2YDS - chains A and T; structure by X-ray diffraction, 2.55 A resolution.

Chain A:
Name: O-glcnacase nagj
Organism: Clostridium perfringens
Notes: EC 3.2.1.169
UniProt: Q0TR53 (OGA_CLOP1); residues 31-618 here = UniProt positions 31-618
Chain sequence (590 residues; each row starts with the number of its first residue):
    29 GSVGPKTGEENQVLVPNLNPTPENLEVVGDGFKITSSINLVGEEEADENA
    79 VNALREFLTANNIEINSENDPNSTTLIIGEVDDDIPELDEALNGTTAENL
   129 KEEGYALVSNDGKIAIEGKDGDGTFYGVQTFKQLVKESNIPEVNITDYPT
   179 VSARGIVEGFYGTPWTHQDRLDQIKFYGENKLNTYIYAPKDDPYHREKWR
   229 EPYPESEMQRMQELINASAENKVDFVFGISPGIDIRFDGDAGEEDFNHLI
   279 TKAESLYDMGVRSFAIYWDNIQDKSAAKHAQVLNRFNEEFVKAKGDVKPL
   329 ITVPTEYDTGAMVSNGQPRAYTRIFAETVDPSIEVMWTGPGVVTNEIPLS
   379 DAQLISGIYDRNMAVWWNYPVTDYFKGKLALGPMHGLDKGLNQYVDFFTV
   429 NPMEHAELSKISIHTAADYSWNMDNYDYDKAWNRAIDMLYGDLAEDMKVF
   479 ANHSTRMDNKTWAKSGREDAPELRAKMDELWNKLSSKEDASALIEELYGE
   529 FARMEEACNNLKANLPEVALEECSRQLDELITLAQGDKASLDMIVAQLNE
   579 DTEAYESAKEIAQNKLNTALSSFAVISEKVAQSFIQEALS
Not modelled in the structure: 29-38, 618
Construct notes: expression tag (29-30); engineered mutation N298 (Asp in Q0TR53); conflict D388 (Asn in Q0TR53)
Swiss-Prot annotation at these positions:
  - binding site (a protein): G187, K218, D297, Y335, W394 to N396, D401, N429
  - mutagenesis: D297 (D297A: 99% decrease in activity for 4MU-NAG), Y335 (Y335F: Strongly decreases affinity for 4MU-NAG. 99% decrease in activity for 4MU-NAG), N390 (N390A: No change in activity for 4MU-NAG), N396 (N396A: Strongly decreases affinity for 4MU-NAG. 99% decrease in activity for 4MU-NAG), D401 (D401A: Strongly decreases affinity for 4MU-NAG. 99% decrease in activity for 4MU-NAG), W490 (W490A: Strongly decreases affinity for 4MU-NAG. 97% decrease in activity for 4MU-NAG)
Metal / ion sites: Cd2+ site 1: E51, N450, D452; Cd2+ site 2: E54, D266, K306; Cd2+ site 3: D58, E272; Cd2+ site 4: L68, E71; Cd2+ site 5: E73, E108, D111; Cd2+ site 6: D112, E550; Cd2+ site 7: D117, E145, E545; Cd2+ site 8: D139, D268; Cd2+ site 9 near E170 (its only coordinating residue here); Cd2+ site 10 near D252 (its only coordinating residue here); Cd2+ site 11: E272, H276; Cd2+ site 12: E282, D286, E588; 7 more Cd2+ sites not listed
Ligand contacts: N-acetylglucosamine (NAG; 2-acetamido-2-deoxy-beta-D-glucopyranose): G187, F188, Y189, K218, D297, N298, V331, Y335, T366, V370, W394, N396, V399, D401, Y402, N429, W490
What the authors report for this chain:
  - mutagenesis - D298N: abolished catalytic activity (citing earlier work)

Chain T:
Name: Tgf-beta-activated kinase 1 and MAP3K7-binding protein 1
UniProt: Q15750 (TAB1_HUMAN); residue numbers follow UniProt; this construct covers 392-398
Chain sequence (7 residues; row label = number of the first residue in the row):
   392 VPYSSAQ
Not modelled in the structure: 397-398
Modified residues: S395 (glycosylation site)
Swiss-Prot annotation at these positions:
  - glycosylation: S395 (O-linked (GlcNAc) serine)
  - mutagenesis: S395 (S395A: About 50% loss of IL-6 secretion after IL-1alpha stimulation)
What the authors report for this chain:
  - post-translational modification sites: S395 (citing earlier work)

Chain A / chain T interface:
Pairs across the interface (10; chain A residue first):
  Y189(A) with P393(T); Y394(T), hydrophobic
  N298(A) with S395(T), hydrogen bond
  Y335(A) with S395(T)
  V370(A) with S395(T)
  D401(A) with P393(T)
  Y402(A) with Y394(T), hydrophobic
  W490(A) with Y394(T), hydrophobic; S395(T); S396(T)
Interface residues without a listed pair, chain T (5 interface residues in all): V392
The authors on this interface:
  - interface residues, chain A: Y189(A)

Summary:
7 residues of chain A face 5 of chain T across their interface; the contacts include 1 hydrogen bond. The
hydrogen-bonded pair is N298(A)-S395(T). Bound to chain A: N-acetylglucosamine. Covalently linked
N-acetylglucosamine: at S395(T). The paper reports that D298N of chain A abolishes catalytic activity; the
interface residue Y189(A).
Chain A is O-glcnacase nagj (Clostridium perfringens) and chain T is Tgf-beta-activated kinase 1 and
MAP3K7-binding protein 1; the structure, CpOGA D298N in complex with TAB1-derived O-GlcNAc peptide, was
determined by X-ray diffraction, deposited together with 2YDQ and 2YDR.
